PDB entry 7KCM | electron microscopy, 3.43 A resolution | chains A and B of the 3 polymer chains in the assembly

Chain A (and B):
Protein: Heat shock protein 75 kDa, mitochondrial
Organism: Homo sapiens
Notes: chain B of this document is another copy of the same molecule, construct and numbering; everything in this record applies to it too
Reference sequence: Q12931 (TRAP1_HUMAN); residue numbers follow UniProt; this construct covers 60-704
Sequence (651 residues; numbered 54 to 704; the number before each row is that of its first residue):
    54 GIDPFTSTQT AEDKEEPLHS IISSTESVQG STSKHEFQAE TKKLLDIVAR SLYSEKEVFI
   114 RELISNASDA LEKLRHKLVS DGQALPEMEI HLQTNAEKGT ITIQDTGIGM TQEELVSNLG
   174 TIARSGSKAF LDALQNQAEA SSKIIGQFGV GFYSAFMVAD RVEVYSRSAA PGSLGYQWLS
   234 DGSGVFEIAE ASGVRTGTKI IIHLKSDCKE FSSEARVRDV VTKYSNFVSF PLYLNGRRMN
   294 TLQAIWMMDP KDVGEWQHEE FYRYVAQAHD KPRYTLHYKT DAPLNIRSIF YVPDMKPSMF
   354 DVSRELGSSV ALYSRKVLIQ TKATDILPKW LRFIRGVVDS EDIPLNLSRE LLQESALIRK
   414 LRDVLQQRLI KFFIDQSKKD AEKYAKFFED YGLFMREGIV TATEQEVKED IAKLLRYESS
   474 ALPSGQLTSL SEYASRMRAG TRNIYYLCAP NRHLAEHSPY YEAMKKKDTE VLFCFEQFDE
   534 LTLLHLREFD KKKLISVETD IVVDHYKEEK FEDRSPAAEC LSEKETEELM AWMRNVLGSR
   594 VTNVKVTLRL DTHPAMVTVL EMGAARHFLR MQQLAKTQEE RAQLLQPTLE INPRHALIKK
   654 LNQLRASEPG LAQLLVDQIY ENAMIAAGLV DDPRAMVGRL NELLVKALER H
Disordered / not traced: 54-69, 356-359, 559-572, 632-636 (chain B: 54-69, 358-360, 559-572, 626-629)
Sequence notes: expression tag (54-59); conflict Gly307 (Arg in Q12931)

Chain A / chain B interface:
Pairs across the interface - 227 pairs, chain A then chain B:
  Leu71(A) with Asn288(B); Gly289(B); Arg290(B)
  His72(A) with Glu140(B), salt bridge; Glu142(B), salt bridge; His144(B), hydrogen bond (backbone-side chain); Tyr286(B); Gly289(B), hydrogen bond (backbone-backbone)
  Ser73(A) with His144(B); Gly289(B)
  Ile74(A) with Glu142(B); His144(B); Gln157(B); Arg248(B)
  Ile75(A) with Gln146(B); Thr155(B); Gln157(B)
  Ser76(A) with Lys252(B), hydrogen bond (backbone-side chain)
  Glu79(A) with Tyr218(B); Ser245(B); Gly246(B); Val247(B); Lys252(B), salt bridge
  Ser80(A) with Ala244(B); Ser245(B), hydrogen bond
  Val81(A) with Gln230(B); Glu243(B)
  Gln82(A) with Glu243(B), hydrogen bond (backbone-backbone); Ser245(B), hydrogen bond
  Gly83(A) with Glu243(B), hydrogen bond (backbone-backbone)
  Ser84(A) with Ile241(B); Ala242(B)
  Thr85(A) with Glu240(B); Ile241(B); Ala242(B)
  Ser86(A) with Glu240(B); Ile241(B), hydrogen bond (backbone-backbone)
  Lys87(A) with Val238(B); Glu240(B)
  His88(A) with Val238(B); Phe239(B), hydrogen bond (backbone-backbone); Ile241(B)
  Glu89(A) with Lys95(B); Gly237(B); Val238(B); Phe239(B)
  Phe90(A) with Thr94(B); Leu172(B); Gly173(B); Ile175(B), hydrophobic; Tyr206(B), hydrophobic; Trp231(B), hydrophobic; Ser233(B); Gly237(B), hydrogen bond (backbone-backbone); Val238(B); Phe239(B), hydrophobic
  Gln91(A) with Gly173(B), hydrogen bond (backbone-backbone); Thr174(B); Ile175(B), hydrogen bond (backbone-backbone)
  Ala92(A) with Ala92(B), hydrophobic; Leu97(B), hydrophobic; Thr174(B); Ile175(B)
  Glu93(A) with Thr174(B); Ile175(B); Ala176(B); Arg177(B), salt bridge
  Thr94(A) with Phe90(B); Gln91(B)
  Lys96(A) with Ala176(B); Gln200(B); Phe201(B)
  Leu97(A) with Ala92(B), hydrophobic; Leu97(B), hydrophobic; Ala176(B), hydrophobic
  Ile100(A) with Phe201(B), hydrophobic; Leu400(B), hydrophobic
  Arg103(A) with Leu405(B)
  Ser104(A) with Phe201(B); Leu398(B); Asn399(B); Leu400(B), hydrogen bond (backbone-backbone)
  Ser107(A) with Leu405(B); Gln406(B)
  Glu108(A) with Glu407(B)
  Glu142(A) with His72(B), salt bridge
  His144(A) with His72(B), hydrogen bond (side chain-backbone); Ser73(B); Ile74(B); Ile75(B)
  Gln146(A) with Ile75(B)
  Thr155(A) with Ile75(B)
  Gln157(A) with Ile74(B); Ile75(B)
  Thr159(A) with Ile74(B)
  Leu172(A) with Phe90(B)
  Gly173(A) with Phe90(B); Gln91(B), hydrogen bond (backbone-backbone)
  Thr174(A) with Gln91(B); Ala92(B); Glu93(B)
  Ile175(A) with Gln91(B), hydrogen bond (backbone-backbone); Ala92(B); Glu93(B), hydrogen bond (backbone-backbone)
  Ala176(A) with Glu93(B); Lys96(B); Leu97(B), hydrophobic
  Arg177(A) with Glu93(B), salt bridge
  Lys181(A) with Lys96(B)
  Gln200(A) with Lys96(B)
  Phe201(A) with Lys96(B); Ile100(B), hydrophobic; Ser104(B)
  Tyr206(A) with Phe90(B), hydrophobic
  Tyr218(A) with Glu79(B)
  Leu227(A) with Gln82(B)
  Gln230(A) with Val81(B)
  Trp231(A) with Phe90(B), hydrophobic
  Ser233(A) with Phe90(B)
  Gly237(A) with Phe90(B), hydrogen bond (backbone-backbone)
  Val238(A) with His88(B); Phe90(B)
  Phe239(A) with Lys87(B); His88(B), hydrogen bond (backbone-backbone); Glu89(B); Phe90(B)
  Glu240(A) with Thr85(B), hydrogen bond; Ser86(B)
  Ile241(A) with Thr85(B), hydrogen bond (backbone-side chain); Ser86(B), hydrogen bond (backbone-backbone); His88(B)
  Ala242(A) with Val81(B), hydrophobic; Thr85(B)
  Glu243(A) with Val81(B); Gln82(B), hydrogen bond (backbone-backbone); Gly83(B)
  Ala244(A) with Ser80(B)
  Ser245(A) with Thr78(B); Glu79(B); Ser80(B), hydrogen bond (backbone-backbone); Gln82(B)
  Gly246(A) with Thr78(B)
  Val247(A) with Glu79(B)
  Arg248(A) with Ile74(B)
  Lys252(A) with Ile75(B); Ser76(B), hydrogen bond (side chain-backbone); Glu79(B), salt bridge
  Tyr286(A) with His72(B), hydrogen bond
  Gly289(A) with Pro70(B); Leu71(B); His72(B), hydrogen bond (backbone-backbone)
  Arg290(A) with Leu71(B)
  Met352(A) with Met624(B), hydrophobic
  Leu398(A) with Ser104(B)
  Asn399(A) with Ser104(B)
  Leu400(A) with Ile100(B), hydrophobic; Ser104(B), hydrogen bond (backbone-backbone); Leu400(B), hydrophobic
  Leu405(A) with Tyr106(B); Ser107(B)
  Gln406(A) with Ser107(B)
  Cys501(A) with Arg687(B), hydrogen bond (backbone-side chain)
  Pro503(A) with Asp685(B); Arg687(B)
  Asn504(A) with Thr630(B)
  Leu507(A) with Arg687(B); Ala688(B)
  Pro607(A) with Asn694(B)
  Arg619(A) with Arg687(B)
  Gln626(A) with Gln530(B)
  Leu627(A) with Gln530(B); Phe531(B), hydrophobic
  Ala628(A) with Leu446(B), hydrophobic
  Lys629(A) with Glu442(B); Asp443(B); Glu529(B)
  Thr630(A) with Pro350(B); Met352(B)
  Gln631(A) with Lys349(B), hydrogen bond (side chain-backbone); Pro350(B); Ser351(B)
  Ala649(A) with Val698(B), hydrophobic
  Leu650(A) with Leu697(B); Val698(B)
  Lys653(A) with Leu701(B); Glu702(B); His704(B)
  Glu661(A) with His704(B), salt bridge
  Leu664(A) with His704(B)
  Leu668(A) with Leu701(B), hydrophobic
  Asn675(A) with Val690(B); Leu693(B); Asn694(B)
  Ile678(A) with Pro686(B); Arg687(B); Val690(B), hydrophobic
  Ala679(A) with Arg687(B)
  Asp685(A) with Pro503(B)
  Pro686(A) with Ile678(B)
  Arg687(A) with Ala502(B); Pro503(B); Leu507(B); Ile678(B); Ala679(B)
  Ala688(A) with Leu507(B)
  Val690(A) with Asn675(B); Ile678(B), hydrophobic
  Leu693(A) with Gln671(B); Asn675(B); Leu693(B), hydrophobic
  Asn694(A) with Pro607(B); Asn675(B), hydrogen bond
  Leu696(A) with Leu697(B), hydrophobic
  Leu697(A) with Leu650(B), hydrophobic; Leu696(B), hydrophobic
  Val698(A) with Ala649(B), hydrophobic
  Ala700(A) with His704(B), hydrogen bond (backbone-side chain)
  Leu701(A) with Lys653(B); Leu668(B), hydrophobic; Ala700(B), hydrophobic
  Arg703(A) with Arg703(B); His704(B), hydrogen bond
  His704(A) with Lys653(B), hydrogen bond (backbone-side chain); Leu657(B); Glu661(B), salt bridge; Ala700(B), hydrogen bond (side chain-backbone); Arg703(B), hydrogen bond
Also at the interface, not in a pair above, chain A (119 interface residues in all): Thr78, Leu98, Leu105, Tyr106, Val169, Phe209, Asn288, Ala502, His606, Leu657, Gln671, Met689
Also at the interface, not in a pair above, chain B (124 interface residues in all): Leu98, Arg103, Leu105, Thr159, Gln165, Val169, Phe209, Met348, Cys501, Leu664, Gly681

In short:
119 residues of chain A face 124 of chain B across their interface; the contacts include 36 hydrogen bonds and
9 salt bridges. Among the polar pairs are His72(A)-Glu140(B), His72(A)-Glu142(B) and Glu79(A)-Lys252(B).
Both chains are Heat shock protein 75 kDa, mitochondrial (Homo sapiens). Entry 7KCM (Full-length human
mitochondrial Hsp90 (TRAP1) in complex with SdhB in the presence of AMP-PNP) was determined by electron
microscopy.
